PDB entry 8EZ8 | electron microscopy, 2.78 A resolution | chains L and A of the 3 polymer chains in the assembly

[Chain L]
Name: Light chain of influenza virus neuraminidase antibody 3C08
Organism: Homo sapiens
Notes: antibody fragment or engineered binder
Amino-acid sequence (109 residues; each row starts with the number of its first residue; note: 1 number in that range is skipped by the numbering (no residue carries it; nothing is unmodelled there); a row labelled like 27A-27B holds insertion residues (27A, then the next letters in order)):
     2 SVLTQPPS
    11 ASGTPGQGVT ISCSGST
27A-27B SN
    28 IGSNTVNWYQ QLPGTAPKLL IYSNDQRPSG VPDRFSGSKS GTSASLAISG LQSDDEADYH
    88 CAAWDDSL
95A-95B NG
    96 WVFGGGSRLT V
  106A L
Disulfide bonds: Cys23-Cys88

[Chain A]
Name: Neuraminidase
Organism: Influenza A virus (A/Moscow/10/1999(H3N2))
Notes: EC 3.2.1.18
Reference sequence: Q8AZ87 (Q8AZ87_9INFA); numbering as in UniProt (aligned over 82-469)
Amino-acid sequence (388 residues; row label = number of the first residue in the row):
    82 AEYRNWSKPQ CNITGFAPFS KDNSIRLSAG GDIWVTREPY VSCDPDKCYQ FALGQGTTLN
   142 NGHSNDTVHD RTPYRTLLMN ELGVPFHLGT KQVCIAWSSS SCHDGKAWLH VCVTGDDENA
   202 TASFIYNGRL VDSIGSWSKK ILRTQESECV CINGTCTVVM TDGSASGKAD TKILFIEEGK
   262 IVHTSPLSGS AQHVEECSCY PRYPGVRCVC RDNWKGSNRP IVDINVKDYS IVSSYVCSGL
   322 VGDTPRKNDS SSSSHCLDPN NEEGGHGVKG WAFDDGNDVW MGRTISEKLR SGYETFKVIE
   382 GWSKPNSKLQ INRQVIVDRG NRSGYSGIFS VEGKSCINRC FYVELIRGRK QETEVLWTSN
   442 SIVVFCGTSG TYGTGSWPDG ADINLMPI
Disulfide bonds: Cys92-Cys417, Cys124-Cys129, Cys175-Cys193, Cys183-Cys230, Cys232-Cys237, Cys278-Cys291, Cys280-Cys289, Cys318-Cys337, Cys421-Cys447
Glycans and other covalent adducts: N-acetylglucosamine (NAG) linked to Asn146, Asn200, Asn234, Asn329

[Chain L / chain A interface]
Pairs across the interface (6; chain L residue first):
  Ser30(L) - Arg283(A)
  Gln53(L) - Pro386(A)
  Trp91(L) - Asn306(A)
  Asp93(L) - Pro285(A)
  Asn95A(L) - Asn306(A)  hydrogen bond
  Asn95A(L) - Asp309(A)  hydrogen bond
Interface residues without a listed pair, chain L (6 interface residues in all): Tyr49
Interface residues without a listed pair, chain A (8 interface residues in all): Lys308, Leu338, Ser384
From the paper, about this interface:
  - epitope / paratope residues, chain A: Pro285(A), Asp309(A)

[Summary]
Chain L and chain A form an interface of 6 and 8 residues respectively, with 2 hydrogen bonds. Among the polar
pairs are Asn95A(L)-Asn306(A) and Asn95A(L)-Asp309(A). Covalently linked N-acetylglucosamine: at Asn146(A),
Asn200(A), Asn234(A) and Asn329(A). The paper reports epitope/paratope residues Pro285(A) and Asp309(A).
Chain L is Light chain of influenza virus neuraminidase antibody 3C08 (Homo sapiens) and chain A is
Neuraminidase (Influenza A virus (A/Moscow/10/1999(H3N2))); the structure, Structure of 3C08 Fab in complex
with A/Moscow/10/1999 (H3N2) influenza virus neuraminidase, was determined by electron microscopy together
with 8EZ3 and 8EZ7 from the same study.
